Entry 6SXB (electron microscopy, 7.90 A resolution (low resolution: residue-level contacts below are approximate; hydrogen-bond / salt-bridge calls are withheld)); this record covers chains F and G of the 4 polymer chains in the assembly.

== Chain F ==
Name: DNA repair endonuclease XPF
From: Homo sapiens
Notes: EC 3.1.-.-
UniProt: Q92889 (XPF_HUMAN); residue numbers follow UniProt; this construct covers 1-916
Chain sequence (916 residues; each row starts with the number of its first residue):
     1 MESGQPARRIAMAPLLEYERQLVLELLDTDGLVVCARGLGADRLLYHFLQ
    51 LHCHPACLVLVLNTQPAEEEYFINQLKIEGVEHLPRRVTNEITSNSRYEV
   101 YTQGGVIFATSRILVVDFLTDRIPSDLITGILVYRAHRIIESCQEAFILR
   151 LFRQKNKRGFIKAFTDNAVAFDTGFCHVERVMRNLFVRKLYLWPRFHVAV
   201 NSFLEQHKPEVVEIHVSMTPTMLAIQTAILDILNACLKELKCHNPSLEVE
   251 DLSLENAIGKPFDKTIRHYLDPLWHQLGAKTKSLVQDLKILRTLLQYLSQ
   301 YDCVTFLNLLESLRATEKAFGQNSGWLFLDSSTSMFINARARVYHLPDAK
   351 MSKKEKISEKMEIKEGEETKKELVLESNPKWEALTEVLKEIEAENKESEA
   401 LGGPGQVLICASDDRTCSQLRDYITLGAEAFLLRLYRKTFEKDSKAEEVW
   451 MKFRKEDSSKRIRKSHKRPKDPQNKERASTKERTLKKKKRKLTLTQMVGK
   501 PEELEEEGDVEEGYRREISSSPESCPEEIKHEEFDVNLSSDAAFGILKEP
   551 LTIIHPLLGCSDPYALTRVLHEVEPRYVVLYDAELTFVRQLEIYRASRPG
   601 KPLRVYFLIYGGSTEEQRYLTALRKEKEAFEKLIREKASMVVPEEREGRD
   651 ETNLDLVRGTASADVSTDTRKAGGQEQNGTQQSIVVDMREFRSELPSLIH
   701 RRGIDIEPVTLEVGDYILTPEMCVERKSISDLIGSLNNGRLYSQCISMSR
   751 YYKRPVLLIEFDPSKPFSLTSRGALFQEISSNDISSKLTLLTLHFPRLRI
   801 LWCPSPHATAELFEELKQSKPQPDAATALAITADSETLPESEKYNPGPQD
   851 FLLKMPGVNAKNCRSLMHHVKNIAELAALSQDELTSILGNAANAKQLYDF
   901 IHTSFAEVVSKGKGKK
Unresolved in the structure: 1-8, 343-374, 441-550, 641-679, 829-844, 907-916
UniProt features mapped onto this chain:
  - region: Leu233 to Leu254 (Leucine-zipper 1), Leu270 to Leu298 (Leucine-zipper 2)
  - motif: Lys486 to Lys491 (Nuclear localization signal)
  - modified residue: Lys289 (N6-acetyllysine), Ser521 (Phosphoserine), Ser764 (Phosphoserine), Lys911 (N6-acetyllysine)
  - cross-link: Lys500 (Glycyl lysine isopeptide (Lys-Gly) (interchain with G-Cter in SUMO2))
  - natural variant: Arg150 (R150C: Rare functional variant), Arg153 (R153P: In XFEPS), Ile225 (I225M: In XP-F), Leu230 (L230P: In FANCQ), Cys236 (C236R: In XPF/CS), Arg454 (R454W: In XP-F), Arg490 (R490Q: In XP-F), Glu502 (E502K: In XP-F), Gly513 (G513R: In XP-F), Ile529 (I529T: In XP-F), Thr567 (T567A: In XP-F), Arg589 (R589W: In XPF/CS), 5 further natural variant entries in UniProt
  - mutagenesis: Lys911 (K911Q: Mimics acetylation; promoting interaction with ERCC1; K911R: Abolished acetylation by KAT5, leading to decreased interaction with ERCC1)
Reported in the primary citation:
  - conformationally variable residues (domain motion): His275, Ser730
  - catalytic residues: Glu725 to Lys727
  - mutagenesis - Y71A: abolished expression
  - mutagenesis - Q300A: decreased expression
  - mutagenesis - W274A/H275A (1.5-fold), S312A (1.5-fold): increased catalytic activity
  - disease-associated variants - T567A, L608P: decreased stability
  - disease-associated variants - R589W (35-fold), S786F: decreased catalytic activity
  - disease-associated variants - R799W: abolished expression
  - disease-associated variants - L230R, C236R, G325E: unchanged catalytic activity
  - disease-associated variants - L230R: abolished binding to SLX4 (citing earlier work)

== Chain G ==
Name: DNA excision repair protein ERCC-1
From: Homo sapiens
UniProt: P07992 (ERCC1_HUMAN); residue numbers follow UniProt; this construct covers 1-297
Chain sequence (297 residues; row label = number of the first residue in the row):
     1 MDPGKDKEGVPQPSGPPARKKFVIPLDEDEVPPGVAKPLFRSTQSLPTVD
    51 TSAQAAPQTYAEYAISQPLEGAGATCPTGSEPLAGETPNQALKPGAKSNS
   101 IIVSPRQRGNPVLKFVRNVPWEFGDVIPDYVLGQSTCALFLSLRYHNLHP
   151 DYIHGRLQSLGKNFALRVLLVQVDVKDPQQALKELAKMCILADCTLILAW
   201 SPEEAGRYLETYKAYEQKPADLLMEKLEQDFVSRVTECLTTVKSVNKTDS
   251 QTLLTTFGSLEQLIAASREDLALCPGLGPQKARRLFDVLHEPFLKVP
Unresolved in the structure: 1-99, 223-229
UniProt features mapped onto this chain:
  - DNA-binding region: Gln134 to Arg156
  - motif: Pro17 to Val23 (Nuclear localization signal)
  - modified residue: Met1 (N-acetylmethionine)
  - cross-link (Glycyl lysine isopeptide (Lys-Gly)): Lys21 (interchain with G-Cter in SUMO2), Lys37 (interchain with G-Cter in SUMO2), Lys243 (interchain with G-Cter in SUMO2)
  - natural variant: Phe231 (F231L: In COFS4)
  - mutagenesis: Asp221 (D221A: Impaired interaction with ERCC4), Leu223 (L223A: Impaired interaction with ERCC4), Met224 (M224A: Impaired interaction with ERCC4), Glu225 (E225A: Impaired interaction with ERCC4), Leu227 (L227A: Impaired interaction with ERCC4), Glu228 (E228A: Impaired interaction with ERCC4)
Reported in the primary citation:
  - binding site for the 10-nt DNA strand: Ser244 to Asn246

== Chain F / chain G interface ==
Pairs across the interface - 100 pairs, chain F then chain G:
  Leu736(F) - Ser233(G)
  Asn737(F) - Ser233(G)
  Gly739(F) - Leu222(G)
  Tyr742(F) - Pro219(G)
  Tyr742(F) - Asp221(G)
  Tyr742(F) - Leu222(G)
  Pro766(F) - Trp200(G)
  Ser768(F) - Glu204(G)
  Leu769(F) - Arg207(G)
  Thr770(F) - Glu204(G)
  Thr770(F) - Arg207(G)
  Phe776(F) - Arg117(G)
  Ile779(F) - Asn118(G)
  Ile779(F) - Glu210(G)
  Ser780(F) - Arg207(G)
  Ser780(F) - Glu210(G)
  Ser780(F) - Thr211(G)
  Asn782(F) - Asp230(G)
  Asn782(F) - Phe231(G)
  Asp783(F) - Arg207(G)
  Asp783(F) - Asp230(G)
  Ile784(F) - Asp230(G)
  Ser785(F) - Arg207(G)
  Ser785(F) - Tyr208(G)
  Ser786(F) - Thr211(G)
  Ser786(F) - Tyr215(G)
  Lys787(F) - Asp221(G)
  Lys787(F) - Asp230(G)
  Lys787(F) - Ser233(G)
  Lys787(F) - Arg234(G)
  Thr789(F) - Tyr208(G)
  Thr789(F) - Thr211(G)
  Thr789(F) - Tyr212(G)
  Leu790(F) - Tyr215(G)
  Thr792(F) - Leu166(G)
  Thr792(F) - Thr195(G)
  Thr792(F) - Tyr212(G)
  Leu793(F) - Leu166(G)
  Leu793(F) - Tyr215(G)
  His794(F) - Gln217(G)
  His794(F) - Lys218(G)
  His794(F) - Pro219(G)
  Pro796(F) - Leu166(G)
  Leu798(F) - Thr195(G)
  Arg799(F) - Cys189(G)
  Arg799(F) - Ile190(G)
  Arg799(F) - Ala192(G)
  Arg799(F) - Asp193(G)
  Arg799(F) - Cys194(G)
  Ile800(F) - Thr195(G)
  Ile800(F) - Leu196(G)
  Ile800(F) - Ile197(G)
  Leu801(F) - Ala186(G)
  Leu801(F) - Ile190(G)
  Trp802(F) - Leu196(G)
  Trp802(F) - Leu198(G)
  Pro804(F) - Pro178(G)
  Ala808(F) - Gln179(G)
  Glu811(F) - Lys183(G)
  Leu812(F) - Lys183(G)
  Glu815(F) - Lys183(G)
  Leu816(F) - Ile190(G)
  Asn845(F) - Phe293(G)
  Pro848(F) - Glu291(G)
  Pro848(F) - Phe293(G)
  Asp850(F) - Thr241(G)
  Asp850(F) - Val242(G)
  Phe851(F) - Leu239(G)
  Phe851(F) - Thr241(G)
  Phe851(F) - Val242(G)
  Lys854(F) - Glu237(G)
  Lys854(F) - Cys238(G)
  Lys854(F) - Thr241(G)
  Met855(F) - Cys238(G)
  Pro856(F) - Gln217(G)
  Pro856(F) - Arg234(G)
  Gly857(F) - Gln217(G)
  Val858(F) - Lys218(G)
  Asn859(F) - Lys218(G)
  Met867(F) - Phe293(G)
  Lys871(F) - Pro292(G)
  Asn872(F) - His290(G)
  Ile873(F) - Leu289(G)
  Ala877(F) - Ile264(G)
  Lys895(F) - Asn118(G)
  Lys895(F) - Val119(G)
  Lys895(F) - Ala214(G)
  Gln896(F) - Ala214(G)
  Gln896(F) - Glu216(G)
  Gln896(F) - Gln217(G)
  Phe900(F) - Phe231(G)
  Phe900(F) - Arg234(G)
  Phe900(F) - Cys238(G)
  Thr903(F) - Phe231(G)
  Thr903(F) - Gly258(G)
  Thr903(F) - Ser259(G)
  Ser904(F) - Gly258(G)
  Phe905(F) - Leu254(G)
  Phe905(F) - Thr255(G)
  Phe905(F) - Gly258(G)
Other interface residues (no listed pair), chain F (63 interface residues in all): Asn738, Phe761, Phe767, Glu778, Ser781, Gly847, Ala892, Ile901
Other interface residues (no listed pair), chain G (57 interface residues in all): Leu182, Lys187, Leu260, Glu261, Val288, Leu294

== Summary ==
63 residues of chain F face 57 of chain G across their interface. UniProt lists one mutagenesis site on chain
F; 6 mutagenesis sites on chain G. From the paper: the catalytic residue Glu725(F); Y71A and R799W of chain F
abolish expression; 12 substitutions were tested in all.
Here chain F is DNA repair endonuclease XPF and chain G is DNA excision repair protein ERCC-1, both from Homo
sapiens. Entry 6SXB (XPF-ERCC1 Cryo-EM Structure, DNA-Bound form) was determined by electron microscopy,
deposited together with 6SXA.
